4G1L - chains A and B; structure by X-ray diffraction, 2.21 A resolution.

# Chain A (and B)
Protein: Matrix protein
Organism: Newcastle disease virus
Notes: chain B of this document is another copy of the same molecule, construct and numbering; everything in this record applies to it too
Reference sequence: P11206 (MATRX_NDVA); residue numbers follow UniProt; this construct covers 1-364
Amino-acid sequence (364 residues; numbered 1 to 364; the number before each row is that of its first residue):
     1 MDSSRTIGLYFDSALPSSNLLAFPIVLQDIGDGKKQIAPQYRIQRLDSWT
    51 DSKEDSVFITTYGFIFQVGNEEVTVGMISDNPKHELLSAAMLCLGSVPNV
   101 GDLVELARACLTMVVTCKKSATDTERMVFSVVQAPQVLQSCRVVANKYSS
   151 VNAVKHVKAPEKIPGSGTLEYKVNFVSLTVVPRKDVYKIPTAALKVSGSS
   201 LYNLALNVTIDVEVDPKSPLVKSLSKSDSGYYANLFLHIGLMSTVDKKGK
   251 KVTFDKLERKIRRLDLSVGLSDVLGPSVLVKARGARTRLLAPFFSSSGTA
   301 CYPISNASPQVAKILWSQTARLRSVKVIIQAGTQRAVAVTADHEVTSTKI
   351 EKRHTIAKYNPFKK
Not modelled in the structure: 1-13, 32-35, 69-81, 186, 354-355, 364 (chain B: 1-7, 29-35, 70-83, 363-364)

# Interface between chain A and chain B
Contacting residue pairs - 117 pairs, chain A then chain B:
  Pro24(A) - Lys222(B)
  Ile25(A) - Lys222(B)
  Ile25(A) - Ser223(B)
  Val26(A) - Lys222(B)
  Asp29(A) - Lys222(B)
  Ile30(A) - Lys226(B)
  Lys118(A) - Val337(B)  hydrogen bond (side chain-backbone)
  Lys118(A) - Thr340(B)  hydrogen bond (side chain-backbone)
  Lys118(A) - Asp342(B)  salt bridge
  Lys119(A) - Phe236(B)
  Lys119(A) - Gln330(B)  hydrogen bond (backbone-side chain)
  Ser120(A) - Asn203(B)
  Ser120(A) - Phe236(B)
  Ser120(A) - Gln330(B)  hydrogen bond
  Ser120(A) - Gln334(B)  hydrogen bond
  Ala121(A) - Asn203(B)  hydrogen bond (backbone-side chain)
  Ala121(A) - Phe236(B)
  Ala121(A) - His238(B)
  Thr122(A) - Leu194(B)
  Thr122(A) - His238(B)
  Thr122(A) - Gln334(B)
  Asp123(A) - Thr191(B)
  Asp123(A) - Leu194(B)
  Asp123(A) - Lys195(B)
  Thr124(A) - Asn306(B)
  Glu125(A) - Leu235(B)
  Glu125(A) - Phe236(B)  hydrogen bond (side chain-backbone)
  Glu125(A) - Ala307(B)  hydrogen bond (backbone-backbone)
  Glu125(A) - Ser308(B)
  Arg126(A) - Gln334(B)
  Val128(A) - Gln334(B)
  Val128(A) - Ala338(B)  hydrophobic
  Ser130(A) - Ala338(B)  hydrogen bond (side chain-backbone)
  Asn146(A) - Arg335(B)  hydrogen bond
  Tyr148(A) - Arg335(B)  hydrogen bond
  Tyr148(A) - Ala338(B)  hydrophobic
  Ser150(A) - Gln334(B)  hydrogen bond
  Val154(A) - Gln310(B)
  Lys158(A) - Gln310(B)
  Ala159(A) - Ser223(B)
  Pro160(A) - Gln310(B)
  Glu161(A) - Ser223(B)  hydrogen bond
  Glu161(A) - Ala233(B)
  Glu161(A) - Asn234(B)  hydrogen bond (backbone-backbone)
  Glu161(A) - Gln310(B)
  Glu161(A) - Val311(B)
  Lys162(A) - Lys222(B)  hydrogen bond (side chain-backbone)
  Lys162(A) - Ser223(B)
  Lys162(A) - Leu224(B)  hydrogen bond (side chain-backbone)
  Lys162(A) - Ser225(B)
  Lys162(A) - Asn234(B)
  Ile163(A) - Asn234(B)
  Pro164(A) - Asn234(B)
  Gly165(A) - Asn207(B)
  Gly165(A) - Phe236(B)
  Gly165(A) - Asp342(B)
  Ser166(A) - Asn207(B)
  Thr191(A) - Asp123(B)
  Leu194(A) - Thr122(B)
  Leu194(A) - Asp123(B)
  Lys195(A) - Thr122(B)
  Lys195(A) - Asp123(B)
  Asn203(A) - Ala121(B)  hydrogen bond (side chain-backbone)
  Asn207(A) - Gly165(B)
  Asn207(A) - Ser166(B)
  Pro219(A) - Lys222(B)
  Lys222(A) - Pro24(B)
  Lys222(A) - Val26(B)  hydrogen bond (side chain-backbone)
  Lys222(A) - Leu27(B)
  Lys222(A) - Pro219(B)
  Ser223(A) - Glu161(B)  hydrogen bond
  Ser223(A) - Lys162(B)
  Leu224(A) - Lys162(B)  hydrogen bond (backbone-side chain)
  Ser225(A) - Lys162(B)
  Ala233(A) - Glu161(B)
  Asn234(A) - Glu161(B)  hydrogen bond (backbone-backbone)
  Asn234(A) - Lys162(B)
  Asn234(A) - Ile163(B)
  Asn234(A) - Pro164(B)
  Leu235(A) - Glu125(B)
  Phe236(A) - Lys119(B)
  Phe236(A) - Ser120(B)
  Phe236(A) - Ala121(B)
  Phe236(A) - Glu125(B)  hydrogen bond (backbone-side chain)
  Phe236(A) - Gly165(B)
  His238(A) - Ala121(B)
  His238(A) - Thr122(B)
  Asn306(A) - Asp123(B)
  Asn306(A) - Thr124(B)
  Ala307(A) - Thr124(B)
  Ala307(A) - Glu125(B)  hydrogen bond (backbone-backbone)
  Ser308(A) - Glu125(B)
  Gln310(A) - Val154(B)
  Gln310(A) - Lys158(B)
  Gln310(A) - Ala159(B)
  Gln310(A) - Pro160(B)
  Gln310(A) - Glu161(B)
  Gln310(A) - Gln310(B)
  Gln310(A) - Lys313(B)
  Val311(A) - Glu161(B)
  Lys313(A) - Gln310(B)  hydrogen bond
  Ile314(A) - Glu161(B)
  Gln330(A) - Lys119(B)  hydrogen bond (side chain-backbone)
  Gln330(A) - Ser120(B)  hydrogen bond
  Gln334(A) - Ser120(B)  hydrogen bond
  Gln334(A) - Arg126(B)
  Gln334(A) - Val128(B)
  Gln334(A) - Tyr148(B)
  Gln334(A) - Ser150(B)  hydrogen bond
  Arg335(A) - Asn146(B)
  Arg335(A) - Tyr148(B)
  Val337(A) - Lys118(B)  hydrogen bond (backbone-side chain)
  Ala338(A) - Val128(B)  hydrophobic
  Ala338(A) - Ser130(B)  hydrogen bond (backbone-side chain)
  Ala338(A) - Tyr148(B)  hydrophobic
  Thr340(A) - Lys118(B)  hydrogen bond (backbone-side chain)
  Asp342(A) - Lys118(B)  salt bridge
Other interface residues (no listed pair), chain A (62 interface residues in all): Leu237, Pro309, Val339, Ala341
Other interface residues (no listed pair), chain B (62 interface residues in all): Ile25, Val221, Leu237, Pro309, Ile314, Ala341

# In short
Chain A and chain B each contribute 62 residues to their interface; the contacts include 31 hydrogen bonds and
2 salt bridges. Polar contacts include Lys118(A)-Asp342(B), Lys118(A)-Val337(B) and Lys118(A)-Thr340(B).
Chain A and chain B are both Matrix protein (Newcastle disease virus); the structure, Crystal structure of
Newcastle disease virus matrix protein, was determined by X-ray diffraction together with 4G1O and 4G1G from
the same study.
